Entry 4B9O (X-ray diffraction, 1.60 A resolution); this record covers chain A.

[Chain A]
Protein: Photoactive yellow protein
From: Halorhodospira halophila
UniProt: P16113 (PYP_HALHA); residue numbers follow UniProt; this construct covers 1-125
Sequence (125 residues; row label = number of the first residue in the row):
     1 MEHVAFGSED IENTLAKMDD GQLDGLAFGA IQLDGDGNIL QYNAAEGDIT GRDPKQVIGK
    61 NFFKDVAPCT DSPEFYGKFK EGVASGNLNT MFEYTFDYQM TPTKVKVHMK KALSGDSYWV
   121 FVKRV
Covalently attached groups: 4'-hydroxycinnamic acid (HC4) linked to Cys69
Ligand contacts: 4'-hydroxycinnamic acid (HC4): Ile31, Tyr42, Glu46, Thr50, Arg52, Phe62, Val66, Ala67, Pro68, Thr70, Phe96, Asp97, Tyr98, Met100
Reported in the primary citation:
  - binding site for 4'-hydroxycinnamic acid: Glu46, Cys69
  - conformationally variable residues: Tyr42, Glu46, Cys69

[In short]
4'-hydroxycinnamic acid is covalently linked to Cys69. The paper reports a binding site for 4'-hydroxycinnamic
acid at Glu46 and Cys69; conformational variability at Tyr42, Glu46 and Cys69.
Chain A is Photoactive yellow protein (Halorhodospira halophila); the structure, The PR0 Photocycle
Intermediate of Photoactive Yellow Protein, was determined by X-ray diffraction (same publication as 4BBT,
4BBU and 4BBV).
